Entry 3U6O (X-ray diffraction, 1.90 A resolution); this record covers chains A and B of the 3 polymer chains in the assembly.

Chain A:
Name: Formamidopyrimidine-DNA glycosylase
Source organism: Geobacillus stearothermophilus
Notes: EC 3.2.2.23
UniProtKB: P84131 (P84131_GEOSE); residues 2-274 here = UniProt positions 2-274
Chain sequence (273 residues; each row starts with the number of its first residue):
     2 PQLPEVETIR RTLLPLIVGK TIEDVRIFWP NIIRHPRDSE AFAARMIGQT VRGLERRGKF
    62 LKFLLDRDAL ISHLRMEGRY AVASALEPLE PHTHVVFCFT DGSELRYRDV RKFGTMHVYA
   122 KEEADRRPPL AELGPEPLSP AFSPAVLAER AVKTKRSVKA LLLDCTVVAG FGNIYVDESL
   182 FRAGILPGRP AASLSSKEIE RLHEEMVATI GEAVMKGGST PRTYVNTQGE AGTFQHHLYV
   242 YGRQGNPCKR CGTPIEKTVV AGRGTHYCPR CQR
Not modelled in the structure: 217-237
Sequence notes: engineered mutation Cys-166 (Gln in P84131), Pro-222 (Val in P84131)
Bound ions: Zn2+: Cys-249, Cys-252, Cys-269, Cys-272
What the authors report for this chain:
  - binding site for the 16-nt DNA strand: Phe-114
  - conformationally variable residues (order/disorder transition): Lys-217 to His-237

Chain B:
Molecule: 16-nt DNA strand
Sequence (16 nucleotides; numbered 1 to 16; the number before each row is that of its first residue):
     1 AGGTAGATCC TGACGC
Not modelled in the structure: 1, 15-16

Chain A / chain B interface:
Contacting residue pairs (15; chain A residue first):
  Trp-30(A) / DC10(B)  hydrogen bond to the phosphate
  Asn-32(A) / DC10(B)  hydrogen bond to the phosphate
  Val-111(A) / DT11(B)  sugar contact
  Val-111(A) / DG12(B)  sugar contact
  Arg-112(A) / DC10(B)  sugar contact
  Arg-112(A) / DT11(B)  hydrogen bond to the base
  Arg-112(A) / DG12(B)  hydrogen bond to the sugar
  Lys-113(A) / DC10(B)  phosphate contact
  Lys-113(A) / DT11(B)  salt bridge to the phosphate
  Phe-114(A) / DC9(B)  base contact
  Phe-114(A) / DC10(B)  sugar contact
  Thr-155(A) / DT4(B)  hydrogen bond to the phosphate
  Lys-156(A) / DT4(B)  hydrogen bond to the phosphate
  Arg-157(A) / DT4(B)  phosphate contact
  Arg-157(A) / DA5(B)  phosphate contact
Also at the interface, not in a pair above, chain A (11 interface residues in all): His-93, Lys-154

Overview:
11 residues of chain A and 6 residues of chain B are in contact, with 6 hydrogen bonds and 1 salt bridge.
Among the polar pairs are Arg-112(A)/DT11(B), Arg-112(A)/DG12(B) and Trp-30(A)/DC10(B). The paper reports a
binding site for the 16-nt DNA strand at Phe-114(A); conformational variability at Lys-217(A).
Chain A is Formamidopyrimidine-DNA glycosylase (Geobacillus stearothermophilus) and chain B is a 16-nt DNA
strand; the structure, MutM set 1 ApG, was determined by X-ray diffraction, deposited together with 3U6D,
3U6E, 3U6L, 3U6M, 3U6P and 3U6S.
